PDB entry 9OJZ | electron microscopy, 3.39 A resolution | chains G and I of the 12 polymer chains in the assembly

# Chain G
Name: Syntaxin-1A
From: Rattus norvegicus
Reference sequence: P32851 (STX1A_RAT); numbering as in UniProt (aligned over 1-267)
Amino-acid sequence (267 residues; row label = number of the first residue in the row):
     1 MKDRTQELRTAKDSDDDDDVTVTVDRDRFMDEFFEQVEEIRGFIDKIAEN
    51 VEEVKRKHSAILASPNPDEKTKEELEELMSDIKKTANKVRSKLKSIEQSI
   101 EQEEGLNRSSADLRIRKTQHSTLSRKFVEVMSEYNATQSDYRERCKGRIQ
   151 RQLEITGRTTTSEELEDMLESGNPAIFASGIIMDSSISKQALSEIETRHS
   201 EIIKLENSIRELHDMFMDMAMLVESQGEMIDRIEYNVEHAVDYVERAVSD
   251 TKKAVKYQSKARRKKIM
Disordered / not traced: 1-196, 260-267
Swiss-Prot annotation at these positions:
  - site: Lys253, Ala254 (Microbial infection: Cleavage)
  - modified residue (Phosphoserine): Ser14, Ser64, Ser95, Ser188
  - cross-link (Glycyl lysine isopeptide (Lys-Gly)): Lys252 (interchain with G-Cter in SUMO), Lys253 (interchain with G-Cter in SUMO), Lys256 (interchain with G-Cter in SUMO)

# Chain I
Name: Synaptosomal-associated protein 25
From: Rattus norvegicus
Reference sequence: P60881 (SNP25_RAT); residues 1-206 here = UniProt positions 1-206
Amino-acid sequence (222 residues; numbered -15 to 206; the number before each row is that of its first residue; numbers below 1 keep their minus sign (Met-15 is residue -15)):
   -15 MGSSHHHHHHSQDPNSMAEDADMRNELEEMQRRADQLADESLESTRRMLQ
    35 LVEESKDAGIRTLVMLDEQGEQLERIEEGMDQINKDMKEAEKNLTDLGKF
    85 AGLAVAPANKLKSSDAYKKAWGNNQDGVVASQPARVVDEREQMAISGGFI
   135 RRVTNDARENEMDENLEQVSGIIGNLRHMALDMGNEIDTQNRQIDRIMEK
   185 ADSNKTRIDEANQRATKMLGSG
Disordered / not traced: -15 to 0, 83-129, 205-206
Sequence notes: expression tag (-15 to 0); conflict Ala85 (Cys in P60881), Ala88 (Cys in P60881), Ala90 (Cys in P60881), Ala92 (Cys in P60881)
Swiss-Prot annotation at these positions:
  - region: Gly111 to Val120 (Interaction with ZDHHC13 and ZDHHC17)
  - site ((Microbial infection) Cleavage): Arg180, Ile181, Gln197, Arg198
  - modified residue: Thr138 (Phosphothreonine), Ser154 (Phosphoserine), Ser187 (Phosphoserine)
  - mutagenesis: Val113 (V113A: Inhibits interaction with ZDHHC13 and ZDHHC17), Gln116 (Q116A: Inhibits interaction with ZDHHC13 and ZDHHC17), Pro117 (P117A: Inhibits interaction with ZDHHC13 and ZDHHC17)

# Chain G / chain I interface
Residue-residue contacts (30):
  Arg198(G) - Arg135(I)
  Glu201(G) - Ser130(I)
  Glu201(G) - Gly132(I)
  Glu201(G) - Phe133(I)
  Leu205(G) - Ser154(I)
  Leu205(G) - Ile157(I)  hydrophobic
  Leu212(G) - Arg161(I)
  Met215(G) - Ala164(I)  hydrophobic
  Met215(G) - Leu165(I)
  Phe216(G) - Ala164(I)  hydrophobic
  Met219(G) - Gly168(I)
  Met219(G) - Ile171(I)  hydrophobic
  Met219(G) - Asp172(I)
  Leu222(G) - Ile171(I)  hydrophobic
  Leu222(G) - Asp172(I)
  Leu222(G) - Asn175(I)
  Gln226(G) - Ile171(I)
  Gln226(G) - Gln174(I)
  Gln226(G) - Asn175(I)  hydrogen bond (side chain-backbone)
  Gln226(G) - Ile178(I)
  Met229(G) - Ile178(I)  hydrophobic
  Met229(G) - Asp179(I)
  Met229(G) - Met182(I)  hydrophobic
  Ile230(G) - Ile178(I)  hydrophobic
  Ile233(G) - Ile181(I)  hydrophobic
  Ile233(G) - Met182(I)  hydrophobic
  Asn236(G) - Lys189(I)
  Tyr243(G) - Asp193(I)
  Val244(G) - Ile192(I)  hydrophobic
  Ala247(G) - Asn196(I)
Other interface residues (no listed pair), chain G (24 interface residues in all): Ile202, Ser208, Ile209, Glu211, Val223, His239, Ala240, Arg246
Other interface residues (no listed pair), chain I (25 interface residues in all): Leu160, Ala185, Asp186

# Overview
The interface between chain G and chain I involves 24 residues on one side and 25 on the other, with 1
hydrogen bond. The hydrogen-bonded pair is Gln226(G)-Asn175(I). UniProt lists 3 mutagenesis sites on chain I.
Chain G is Syntaxin-1A and chain I is Synaptosomal-associated protein 25, both from Rattus norvegicus; the
structure, 21bin20S complex (NSF-alphaSNAP-2:1 syntaxin-1a:SNAP-25), non-hydrolyzing, class 5, was determined
by electron microscopy (same publication as 9OJR, 9OJU, 9OK3, 9OK5, 9OKC, 9OLJ and 17 further entries).
